Entry 9OK5 (electron microscopy, 3.29 A resolution); this record covers chains C and G of the 7 polymer chains in the assembly.

# Chain C
Molecule: Vesicle-fusing ATPase
Organism: Cricetulus griseus
Notes: EC 3.6.4.6
UniProt: P18708 (NSF_CRIGR); residues 1-744 here = UniProt positions 1-744
Sequence (747 residues; row label = number of the first residue in the row; numbers below 1 keep their minus sign (Gly-2 is residue -2)):
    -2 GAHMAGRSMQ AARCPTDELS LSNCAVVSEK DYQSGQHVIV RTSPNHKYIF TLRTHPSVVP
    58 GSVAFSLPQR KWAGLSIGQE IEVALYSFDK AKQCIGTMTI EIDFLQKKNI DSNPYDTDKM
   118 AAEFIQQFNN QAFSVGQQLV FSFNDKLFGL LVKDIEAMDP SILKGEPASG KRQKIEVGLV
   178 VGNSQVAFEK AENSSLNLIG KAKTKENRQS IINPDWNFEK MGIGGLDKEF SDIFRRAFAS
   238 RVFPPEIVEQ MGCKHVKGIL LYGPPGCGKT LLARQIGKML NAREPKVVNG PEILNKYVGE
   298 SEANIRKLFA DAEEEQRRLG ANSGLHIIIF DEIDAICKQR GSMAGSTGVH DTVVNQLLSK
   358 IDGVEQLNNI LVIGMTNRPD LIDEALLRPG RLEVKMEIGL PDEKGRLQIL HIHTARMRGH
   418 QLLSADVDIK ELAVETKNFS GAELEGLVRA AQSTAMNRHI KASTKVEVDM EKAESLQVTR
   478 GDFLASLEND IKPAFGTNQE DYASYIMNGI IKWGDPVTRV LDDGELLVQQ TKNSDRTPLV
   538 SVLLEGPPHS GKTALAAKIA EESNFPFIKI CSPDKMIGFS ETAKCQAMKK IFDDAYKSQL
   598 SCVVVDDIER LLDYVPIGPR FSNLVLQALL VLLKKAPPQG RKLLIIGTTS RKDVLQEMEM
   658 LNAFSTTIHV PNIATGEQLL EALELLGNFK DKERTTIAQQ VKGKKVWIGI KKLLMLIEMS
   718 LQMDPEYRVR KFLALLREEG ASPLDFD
Not modelled in the structure: -2 to 205, 741-744
Differences from the reference sequence: expression tag (-2 to 0)
Metal / ion sites: Mg2+ site 1: Thr267 (together with ADP, phosphate ion); Mg2+ site 2: Thr550 (together with ATP)
Ligand contacts:
  - ADP (adenosine-5'-diphosphate), molecule 1: Gly219, Ile220, Gly221, Gly263, Cys264, Gly265, Lys266, Thr267, Leu268, Ile406, His410, Gly438, Ala439, Glu442
  - ADP, molecule 2: Lys251, Asp359, Arg385
  - ATP (adenosine-5'-triphosphate): Ile503, Met504, Asn505, Gly506, Ile507, Ile508, Trp510, Val514, Pro545, His546, Ser547, Gly548, Lys549, Thr550, Ala551, Leu552, Ile707, Lys708, Leu711
Swiss-Prot annotation at these positions:
  - binding site (ATP): Asn505 to Trp510, Pro545 to Leu552
  - binding site (Mg(2+)): Thr550
  - modified residue: Lys105 (N6-acetyllysine), Ser207 (Phosphoserine), Tyr259 (Phosphotyrosine), Ser569 (Phosphoserine)
What the authors report for this chain:
  - binding site for phosphate ion: Glu329, Asn374
  - catalytic residues: Asn374, Arg388
  - post-translational modification sites: Ser207 (citing earlier work)

# Chain G
Molecule: Undefined N-terminus of SNAP-25 or syntaxin-1a
Organism: Rattus norvegicus
Sequence (14 residues; numbered 4 to 17; the number before each row is that of its first residue; X marks 14 residues of unknown identity (built as UNK)):
     4 XXXXXXXXXX XXXX

# Chain C / chain G interface
Chain C side of the interface, 5 residues: Lys293, Tyr294, Val295, Ser343, Thr344

# Summary
Chain C and chain G make no direct contact in this assembly. Chain C binds ATP and ADP. From UniProt: 14
ATP-binding residues and Mg2+-binding residue Thr550(C) on chain C. From the paper: catalytic residues
Asn374(C) and Arg388(C); a binding site for phosphate ion at Glu329(C) and Asn374(C).
Chain C is Vesicle-fusing ATPase (Cricetulus griseus) and chain G is Undefined N-terminus of SNAP-25 or
syntaxin-1a (Rattus norvegicus); the structure, 22bin20S complex (NSF-alphaSNAP-2:2 syntaxin-1a:SNAP-25),
hydrolyzing, class 16, was determined by electron microscopy, deposited together with 9OJR, 9OJU, 9OJZ, 9OK3,
9OKC, 9OLJ and 17 further entries.
